PDB entry 5I8Y | X-ray diffraction, 1.94 A resolution | chain A

Chain A:
Name: 1,2-dihydroxy-3-keto-5-methylthiopentene dioxygenase
Organism: Mus musculus
Notes: EC 1.13.11.54
UniProtKB: Q99JT9 (MTND_MOUSE); residue numbers follow UniProt; this construct covers 1-179
Sequence (179 residues; each row starts with the number of its first residue):
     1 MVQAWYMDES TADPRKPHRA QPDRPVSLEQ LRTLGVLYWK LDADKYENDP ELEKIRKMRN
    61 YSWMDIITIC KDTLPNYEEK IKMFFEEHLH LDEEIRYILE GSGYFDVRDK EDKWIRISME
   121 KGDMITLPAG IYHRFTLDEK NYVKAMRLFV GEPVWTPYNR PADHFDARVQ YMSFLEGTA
Bound ions: Co2+: H88, H90, E94, H133
Ligand contacts: 4-(methylsulfanyl)-2-oxobutanoic acid (KMT): I67, I69, F84, E94, R96, I98, F105, F135, V143, A145, R147
From the paper describing this entry:
  - Co2+ coordination: H88, H90, E94, H133
  - binding site for 4-(methylsulfanyl)-2-oxobutanoic acid: F84, R96, F105, F135, A145

In short:
Ligands of chain A: 4-(methylsulfanyl)-2-oxobutanoic acid. The Co2+ site is built by H88, H90, E94 and H133.
The paper reports a binding site for 4-(methylsulfanyl)-2-oxobutanoic acid at F84, R96 and F105 among others;
Co2+ coordination by H88, H90 and E94 among others.
Chain A is 1,2-dihydroxy-3-keto-5-methylthiopentene dioxygenase (Mus musculus); the structure, Structure of
Mouse Acireductone Dioxygenase bound to Co2+ and 2-keto-4-(methylthio)-butyric acid, was determined by X-ray
diffraction, deposited together with 5I8S, 5I8T, 5I91 and 5I93.
